Entry 7BRI (X-ray diffraction, 2.45 A resolution); this record covers chains A and L of the 3 polymer chains in the assembly.

[Chain A]
Molecule: Atrial natriuretic peptide receptor 1
Source organism: Rattus norvegicus
Notes: EC 4.6.1.2
UniProtKB: P18910 (ANPRA_RAT); residues 1-435 here correspond to UniProt positions 29-463 (UniProt number = residue number + 28)
Amino-acid sequence (435 residues; each row starts with the number of its first residue):
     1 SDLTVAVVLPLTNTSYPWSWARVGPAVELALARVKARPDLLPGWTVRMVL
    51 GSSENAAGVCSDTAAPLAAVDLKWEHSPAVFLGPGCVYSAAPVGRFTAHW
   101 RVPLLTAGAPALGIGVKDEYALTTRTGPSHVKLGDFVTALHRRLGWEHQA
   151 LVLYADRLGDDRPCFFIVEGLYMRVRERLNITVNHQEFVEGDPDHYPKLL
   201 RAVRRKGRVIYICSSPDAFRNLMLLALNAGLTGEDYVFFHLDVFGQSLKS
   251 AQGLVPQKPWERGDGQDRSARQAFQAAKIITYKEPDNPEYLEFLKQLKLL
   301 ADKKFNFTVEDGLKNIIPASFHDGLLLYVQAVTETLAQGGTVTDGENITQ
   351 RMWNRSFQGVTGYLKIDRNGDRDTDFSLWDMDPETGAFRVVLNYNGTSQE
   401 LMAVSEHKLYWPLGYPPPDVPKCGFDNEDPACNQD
Unresolved in the structure: 427-435
Disulfides: Cys60-Cys86, Cys164-Cys213
Covalent attachments: glycan linked to Asn13; N-acetylglucosamine (NAG) linked to Asn395

[Chain L]
Molecule: Natriuretic peptide DNP
UniProtKB: P28374 (VNP_DENAN); residues 1-38 here = UniProt positions 1-38
Amino-acid sequence (38 residues; row label = number of the first residue in the row):
     1 EVKYDPCFGHKIDRINHVSNLGCPSLRDPRPNAPSTSA
Unresolved in the structure: 30-38
Disulfides: Cys7-Cys23

[Chain A / chain L interface]
Pairs across the interface - 74 pairs, chain A then chain L:
  Asp62(A) - Lys11(L)  salt bridge
  Asp62(A) - Arg14(L)  salt bridge
  Val87(A) - Ile12(L)  hydrophobic
  Val87(A) - Ile15(L)  hydrophobic
  Tyr88(A) - Lys11(L)
  Tyr88(A) - Ile12(L)  hydrophobic
  Tyr88(A) - Arg14(L)
  Tyr88(A) - Ile15(L)  hydrophobic
  Tyr88(A) - Asn16(L)  hydrogen bond
  Tyr88(A) - His17(L)
  Ala91(A) - Ile12(L)  hydrophobic
  Pro92(A) - Asp13(L)
  Arg95(A) - Ile12(L)  hydrogen bond (side chain-backbone)
  Arg95(A) - Asp13(L)  salt bridge
  Arg95(A) - Arg14(L)
  Leu112(A) - Glu1(L)
  Leu112(A) - Val18(L)  hydrophobic
  Gly113(A) - Ile12(L)
  Gly113(A) - Ile15(L)
  Gly113(A) - Val18(L)
  Ile114(A) - Ile12(L)
  Ile114(A) - Ile15(L)
  Glu119(A) - Arg14(L)  salt bridge
  Tyr120(A) - Ile12(L)
  Val131(A) - Glu1(L)
  Tyr154(A) - Leu21(L)
  Asp156(A) - His10(L)  salt bridge
  Arg157(A) - His10(L)
  Leu158(A) - Gly9(L)
  Leu158(A) - His10(L)
  Leu158(A) - Lys11(L)
  Leu158(A) - Arg27(L)
  Arg162(A) - His10(L)
  Arg162(A) - Asn16(L)  hydrogen bond
  Arg162(A) - His17(L)  hydrogen bond
  Phe165(A) - Cys7(L)  hydrophobic
  Phe165(A) - Phe8(L)  hydrophobic
  Phe165(A) - Asn16(L)
  Phe165(A) - His17(L)
  Phe165(A) - Leu21(L)  hydrophobic
  Phe166(A) - Ile15(L)
  Phe166(A) - Asn16(L)
  Val168(A) - Leu21(L)  hydrophobic
  Glu169(A) - Phe8(L)
  Glu169(A) - Gly9(L)  hydrogen bond (side chain-backbone)
  Glu169(A) - Val18(L)
  Glu169(A) - Ser19(L)  hydrogen bond
  Tyr172(A) - Asp5(L)  hydrogen bond
  Tyr172(A) - Phe8(L)  hydrophobic
  Tyr172(A) - Leu21(L)  hydrophobic
  Met173(A) - Lys3(L)
  Met173(A) - Phe8(L)  hydrophobic
  Met173(A) - Ser19(L)
  Met173(A) - Pro29(L)
  Arg174(A) - Glu1(L)  salt bridge
  Arg176(A) - Lys3(L)
  Glu177(A) - Glu1(L)
  Asn180(A) - Lys3(L)
  His185(A) - Phe8(L)
  His185(A) - Leu21(L)  hydrogen bond (side chain-backbone)
  His185(A) - Pro24(L)
  Gln186(A) - Pro24(L)
  Gln186(A) - Ser25(L)
  Gln186(A) - Leu26(L)
  Glu187(A) - Tyr4(L)  hydrogen bond
  Glu187(A) - Pro6(L)
  Glu187(A) - Pro24(L)
  Glu187(A) - Ser25(L)
  Glu187(A) - Leu26(L)  hydrogen bond (side chain-backbone)
  Glu187(A) - Arg27(L)
  Val189(A) - Tyr4(L)
  Val189(A) - Arg27(L)
  His195(A) - Leu26(L)  hydrogen bond (side chain-backbone)
  Lys198(A) - Leu26(L)
Interface residues without a listed pair, chain A (35 interface residues in all): Ala111, Phe188
Interface residues without a listed pair, chain L (27 interface residues in all): Gly22, Cys23, Asp28

[Summary]
The interface between chain A and chain L involves 35 residues on one side and 27 on the other; the contacts
include 11 hydrogen bonds and 6 salt bridges. Among the polar pairs are Asp62(A)-Lys11(L), Asp62(A)-Arg14(L)
and Arg95(A)-Asp13(L). N-acetylglucosamine is covalently linked to Asn395(A).
Chain A is Atrial natriuretic peptide receptor 1 (Rattus norvegicus) and chain L is Natriuretic peptide DNP;
the structure, Atrial Natriuretic Peptide Receptor complexed with Dendroaspis Natriuretic Peptide, was
determined by X-ray diffraction.
